Entry 7TJF (electron microscopy, 2.60 A resolution); this record covers chains D and H of the 8 polymer chains in the assembly.

== Chain D ==
Name: Origin recognition complex subunit 4
Organism: Saccharomyces cerevisiae
UniProt: P54791 (ORC4_YEAST); residue numbers follow UniProt; this construct covers 1-529
Sequence (532 residues; each row starts with the number of its first residue; numbers below 1 keep their minus sign (Ser-2 is residue -2)):
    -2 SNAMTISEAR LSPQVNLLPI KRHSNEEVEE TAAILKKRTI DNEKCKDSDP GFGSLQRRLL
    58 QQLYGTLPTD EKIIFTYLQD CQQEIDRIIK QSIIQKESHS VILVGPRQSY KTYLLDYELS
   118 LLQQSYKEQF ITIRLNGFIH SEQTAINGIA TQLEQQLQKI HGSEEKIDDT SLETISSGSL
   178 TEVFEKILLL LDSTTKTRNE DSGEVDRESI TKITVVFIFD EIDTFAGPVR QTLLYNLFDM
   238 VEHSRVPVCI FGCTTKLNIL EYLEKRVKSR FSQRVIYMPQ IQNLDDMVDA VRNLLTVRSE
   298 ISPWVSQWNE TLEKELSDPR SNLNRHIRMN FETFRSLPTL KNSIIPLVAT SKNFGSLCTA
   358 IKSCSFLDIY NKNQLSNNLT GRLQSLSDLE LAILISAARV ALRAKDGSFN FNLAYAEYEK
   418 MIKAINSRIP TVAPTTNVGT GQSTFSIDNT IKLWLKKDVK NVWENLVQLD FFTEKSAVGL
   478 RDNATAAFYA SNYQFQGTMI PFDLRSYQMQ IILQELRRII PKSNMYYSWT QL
Unresolved in the structure: -2 to 45, 159-170, 190-207, 426-446
Sequence notes: expression tag (-2 to 0)
Bound ions: Mg2+: Thr109 (together with ATP)
Small-molecule neighbours:
  - ATP (adenosine-5'-triphosphate), molecule 1: Tyr61, Gly62, Pro103, Arg104, Gln105, Ser106, Tyr107, Lys108, Thr109, Tyr110, Asp113, Glu218, Thr252, Pro335, Lys338
  - ATP, molecule 2: His240, Arg263, Arg267
Curated features (UniProtKB/Swiss-Prot):
  - modified residue: Ser9 (Phosphoserine)
From the paper describing this entry:
  - binding site for ATP: Arg267

== Chain H ==
Molecule: DNA, 84 bp ARS1
Sequence (84 nucleotides; each row starts with the number of its first residue):
     1 TTTGTGCACT TGCCTGCAGG CCTTTTGAAA AGCAAGCATA AAAGATCTAA ACATAAAATC
    61 TGTAAAATAA CAAGATGTAA AGAT
Unresolved in the structure: 1-23, 65-84

== Interface between chain D and chain H ==
Pairs across the interface (11):
  Val475(D) with DA45(H), phosphate contact
  Arg478(D) with DA45(H), salt bridge to the phosphate
  Tyr486(D) with DT46(H), base contact; DC47(H), base contact; DT48(H), base contact
  Tyr490(D) with DA43(H), sugar contact; DG44(H), hydrogen bond to the phosphate
  Phe492(D) with DG44(H), phosphate contact; DA45(H), phosphate contact
  Gln493(D) with DA43(H), phosphate contact; DG44(H), hydrogen bond to the phosphate
Also at the interface, not in a pair above, chain D (8 interface residues in all): Ala483, Gln491

== Overview ==
Chain D and chain H form an interface of 8 and 6 residues respectively, with 2 hydrogen bonds and 1 salt
bridge. Polar pairs include Tyr490(D)-DG44(H), Gln493(D)-DG44(H) and Arg478(D)-DA45(H). Chain D binds ATP. The
paper reports a binding site for ATP at Arg267(D).
Here chain D is Origin recognition complex subunit 4 (Saccharomyces cerevisiae) and chain H is DNA, 84 bp
ARS1. Entry 7TJF (S. cerevisiae ORC bound to 84 bp ARS1 DNA) was determined by electron microscopy together
with 7TJH, 7TJI, 7TJJ and 7TJK from the same study.
